PDB entry 1YJ4 | X-ray diffraction, 2.30 A resolution | chains A and B

== Chain A (and B) ==
Protein: Trichodiene synthase
From: Fusarium sporotrichioides
Notes: EC 4.2.3.6; chain B of this document is another copy of the same molecule, construct and numbering; everything in this record applies to it too
UniProt: P13513 (TRI5_FUSSP); numbering as in UniProt (aligned over 1-374)
Sequence (374 residues; each row starts with the number of its first residue):
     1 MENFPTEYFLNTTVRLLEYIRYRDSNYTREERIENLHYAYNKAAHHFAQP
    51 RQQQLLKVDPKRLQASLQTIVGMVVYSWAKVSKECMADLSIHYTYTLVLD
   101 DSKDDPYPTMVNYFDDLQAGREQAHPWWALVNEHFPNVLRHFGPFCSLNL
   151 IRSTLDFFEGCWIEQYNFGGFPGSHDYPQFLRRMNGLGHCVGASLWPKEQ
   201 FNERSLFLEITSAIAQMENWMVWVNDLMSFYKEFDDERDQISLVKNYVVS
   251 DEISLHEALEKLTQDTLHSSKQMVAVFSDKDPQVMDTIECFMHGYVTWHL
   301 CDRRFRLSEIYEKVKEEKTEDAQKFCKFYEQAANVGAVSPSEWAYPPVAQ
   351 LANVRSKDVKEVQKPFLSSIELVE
Unresolved in the structure: 355-374 (chain B: 1-3, 353-374)
Construct notes: engineered mutation Phe305 (Tyr in P13513)
Curated features (UniProtKB/Swiss-Prot):
  - region: Asp100 to Asp104 (Aspartate-rich domain)
  - binding site (Mg(2+)): Asp100, Glu164, Asn225, Ser229, Glu233, Asp239, Ile241
  - mutagenesis: Asp100 (D100E: Does not significantly perturb the overall structure of trichodiene synthase but leads to an increased KM, a reduction in kcat, as well as to the production of anomalous sesquiterpene products ...), Asp101 (D101E: Leads to an increased KM for Mg(2+), a reduction in kcat, as well as to the production of anomalous sesquiterpene products in addition to trichodiene when incubated with farnesyl diphosphate), Asp104 (D104E: Does not significantly affect the KM and kcat for farnesyl diphosphate), Cys146 (C146F: Leads to the loss of activity), Cys190 (C190F: Increases the KM for farnesyl diphosphate by about 1.3-fold and reduces the kcat by about 2000-fold), Asn225 (N225D: Increases the KM for farnesyl diphosphate by about 6-fold and reduces the kcat by about 28-fold. Leads to complete loss of activity; when associated with S-229), Ser229 (S229T: Increases the KM for farnesyl diphosphate by about 77-fold and reduces the kcat by about 9-fold. Leads to complete loss of activity; when associated with D-225), Tyr295 (Y295F: Does not affect the catalytic activity), Arg304 (R304K: Does not cause large changes in the overall structure but increases the KM for farnesyl diphosphate by about 25-fold, reduces the kcat by about 200-fold, and leads to conversion of farnesyl ...)

== Chain A / chain B interface ==
Contacting residue pairs - 102 pairs, chain A then chain B:
  Asp105(A) - Arg204(B)  salt bridge
  Tyr107(A) - Pro144(B)  hydrophobic
  Tyr107(A) - Glu203(B)
  Tyr107(A) - Arg204(B)
  Met110(A) - Pro144(B)
  Val111(A) - Pro144(B)
  Tyr113(A) - Ile151(B)  hydrophobic
  Phe114(A) - Asn132(B)
  Phe114(A) - Phe135(B)  hydrophobic
  Phe114(A) - Pro136(B)  hydrophobic
  Phe114(A) - Leu139(B)  hydrophobic
  Phe114(A) - Ile151(B)  hydrophobic
  Asp115(A) - Pro136(B)
  Leu117(A) - Leu117(B)
  Gln118(A) - Gly120(B)
  Gln118(A) - Asn132(B)
  Gln118(A) - Glu133(B)
  Ala119(A) - Gly120(B)
  Gly120(A) - Gln118(B)
  Gly120(A) - Gly120(B)
  Asn132(A) - Phe114(B)
  Asn132(A) - Gln118(B)
  Phe135(A) - Phe114(B)  hydrophobic
  Pro136(A) - Phe114(B)  hydrophobic
  Pro136(A) - Asp115(B)
  Leu139(A) - Phe114(B)  hydrophobic
  Pro144(A) - Tyr107(B)  hydrophobic
  Pro144(A) - Met110(B)
  Pro144(A) - Trp162(B)  hydrophobic
  Phe145(A) - Glu159(B)
  Phe145(A) - Trp162(B)
  Phe145(A) - Ile163(B)  hydrophobic
  Leu148(A) - Leu155(B)  hydrophobic
  Leu148(A) - Glu159(B)
  Leu148(A) - Trp162(B)  hydrophobic
  Asn149(A) - Glu159(B)  hydrogen bond
  Ile151(A) - Tyr113(B)  hydrophobic
  Ile151(A) - Phe114(B)  hydrophobic
  Arg152(A) - Leu155(B)
  Arg152(A) - Asp156(B)  salt bridge
  Arg152(A) - Glu159(B)  salt bridge
  Arg152(A) - Met184(B)
  Leu155(A) - Leu148(B)  hydrophobic
  Leu155(A) - Arg152(B)
  Asp156(A) - Arg152(B)  salt bridge
  Glu159(A) - Phe145(B)
  Glu159(A) - Leu148(B)
  Glu159(A) - Asn149(B)  hydrogen bond
  Glu159(A) - Arg152(B)  salt bridge
  Trp162(A) - Pro144(B)
  Trp162(A) - Phe145(B)
  Trp162(A) - Leu148(B)  hydrophobic
  Trp162(A) - Phe207(B)
  Ile163(A) - Phe145(B)  hydrophobic
  Ile163(A) - Thr211(B)
  Tyr166(A) - Phe207(B)
  Tyr166(A) - Leu208(B)  hydrophobic
  Phe168(A) - Leu208(B)  hydrophobic
  Phe168(A) - Ser212(B)
  Phe171(A) - Leu208(B)
  Phe171(A) - Ser212(B)
  Phe171(A) - Val276(B)  hydrophobic
  Phe171(A) - Lys280(B)
  Gly173(A) - Gln272(B)  hydrogen bond (backbone-side chain)
  Gly173(A) - Val276(B)
  Ser174(A) - Gln216(B)  hydrogen bond
  Ser174(A) - Val276(B)
  His175(A) - His268(B)
  His175(A) - Gln272(B)  hydrogen bond
  Asp176(A) - Ala215(B)
  Asp176(A) - Asn219(B)  hydrogen bond
  Phe180(A) - His189(B)
  Phe180(A) - Thr211(B)
  Phe180(A) - Ala215(B)  hydrophobic
  Arg183(A) - Arg183(B)
  Met184(A) - Arg152(B)
  Met184(A) - His189(B)
  His189(A) - Phe180(B)
  His189(A) - Met184(B)
  Glu203(A) - Tyr107(B)
  Arg204(A) - Tyr107(B)
  Phe207(A) - Trp162(B)
  Phe207(A) - Ile163(B)  hydrophobic
  Phe207(A) - Tyr166(B)  hydrophobic
  Leu208(A) - Tyr166(B)  hydrophobic
  Leu208(A) - Phe168(B)  hydrophobic
  Leu208(A) - Phe171(B)
  Thr211(A) - Ile163(B)
  Thr211(A) - Phe180(B)
  Ser212(A) - Phe168(B)
  Ser212(A) - Phe171(B)
  Ala215(A) - Asp176(B)
  Ala215(A) - Phe180(B)  hydrophobic
  Gln216(A) - Ser174(B)  hydrogen bond
  Asn219(A) - Asp176(B)  hydrogen bond
  His268(A) - His175(B)
  Gln272(A) - Gly173(B)  hydrogen bond (side chain-backbone)
  Gln272(A) - His175(B)  hydrogen bond
  Val276(A) - Phe171(B)  hydrophobic
  Val276(A) - Gly173(B)
  Val276(A) - Ser174(B)
  Lys280(A) - Phe171(B)
Interface residues without a listed pair, chain A (58 interface residues in all): Pro108, Glu133, Phe158, Pro172, Tyr177, Glu209, Ile214, Glu218
Interface residues without a listed pair, chain B (56 interface residues in all): Val111, Ala119, Phe158, Pro172, Tyr177, Glu209, Ile214, Glu218

== In short ==
58 residues of chain A and 56 residues of chain B are in contact, with 10 hydrogen bonds and 5 salt bridges.
Among the polar pairs are Asp105(A)-Arg204(B), Arg152(A)-Asp156(B) and Arg152(A)-Glu159(B). UniProt lists 7
Mg2+-binding residues and 9 mutagenesis sites on chain A.
Chain A and chain B are both Trichodiene synthase (Fusarium sporotrichioides); the structure, Y305F
Trichodiene Synthase, was determined by X-ray diffraction, deposited together with 1YYQ, 1YYR, 1YYS, 1YYT and
1YYU.
